Entry 3NS6 (X-ray diffraction, 1.25 A resolution); this record covers chain A.

# Chain A
Protein: Eukaryotic translation initiation factor 3 subunit B
Organism: Saccharomyces cerevisiae
Reference sequence: P06103 (EIF3B_YEAST); numbering as in UniProt (aligned over 76-170)
Amino-acid sequence (100 residues; each row starts with the number of its first residue):
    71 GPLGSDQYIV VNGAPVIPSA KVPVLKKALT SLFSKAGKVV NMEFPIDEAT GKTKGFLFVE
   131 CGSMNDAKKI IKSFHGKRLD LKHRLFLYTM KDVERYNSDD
Unresolved in the structure: 170
Differences from the reference sequence: expression tag (71-75)
Reported in the primary citation:
  - binding site for sulfate ion: K97, R148 (proposed by the authors, not directly observed)
  - interface residues: N82, K124, F126, F128, Y158, D162

# In short
From the paper: a binding site for sulfate ion at K97 and R148; interface residues N82, K124 and F126 among
others.
Chain A is Eukaryotic translation initiation factor 3 subunit B (Saccharomyces cerevisiae); the structure,
Crystal structure of hte RNA recognition motif of yeast eIF3b residues 76-170, was determined by X-ray
diffraction, deposited together with 3NS5.
